Entry 7TL8 (X-ray diffraction, 1.95 A resolution); this record covers chains A and B.

[Chain A]
Molecule: 2,3-bisphosphoglycerate-independent phosphoglycerate mutase
Organism: Staphylococcus aureus
Notes: EC 5.4.2.12
UniProt: W8U5L7 (W8U5L7_STAAU); residue numbers follow UniProt; this construct covers 1-505
Amino-acid sequence (511 residues; numbered 1 to 511; the number before each row is that of its first residue):
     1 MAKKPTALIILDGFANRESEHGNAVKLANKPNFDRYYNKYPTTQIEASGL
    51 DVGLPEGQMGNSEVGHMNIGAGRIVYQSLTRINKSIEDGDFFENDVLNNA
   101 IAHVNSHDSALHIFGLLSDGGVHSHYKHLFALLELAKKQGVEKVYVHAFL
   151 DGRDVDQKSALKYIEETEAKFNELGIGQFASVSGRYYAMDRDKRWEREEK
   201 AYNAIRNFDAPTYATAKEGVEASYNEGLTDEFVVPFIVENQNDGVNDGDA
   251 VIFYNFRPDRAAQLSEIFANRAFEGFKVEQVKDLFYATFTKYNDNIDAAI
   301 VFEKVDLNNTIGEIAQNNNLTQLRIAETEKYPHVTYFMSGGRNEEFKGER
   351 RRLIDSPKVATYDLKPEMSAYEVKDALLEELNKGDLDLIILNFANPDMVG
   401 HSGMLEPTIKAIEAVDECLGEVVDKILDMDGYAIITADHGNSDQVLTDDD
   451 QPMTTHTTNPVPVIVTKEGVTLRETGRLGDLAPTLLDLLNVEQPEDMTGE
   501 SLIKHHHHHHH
Not modelled in the structure: 109-110, 206, 246-250, 271-279, 506-511
Differences from the reference sequence: expression tag (506-511)
Metal / ion sites: Mn2+ site 1: Asp-12, Ser-62, Asp-438, His-439; Mn2+ site 2: Asp-397, His-401, His-456
Reported in the primary citation:
  - Mn2+ coordination: Asp-12, Ser-62, Asp-397, His-401, Asp-438, His-439, His-456
  - catalytic residues: Ser-62 (citing earlier work)

[Chain B]
Molecule: Peptide Sa-D3
Amino-acid sequence (15 residues; numbered 1 to 15; the number before each row is that of its first residue):
     1 XYQVTVWWAXPWEDC
Modified residues: ACE (acetyl group) at position 1; Tyr-2 (D-tyrosine; DTY); 5JP (N-methyl-L-serine) at position 10
Covalent attachments: covalent link ACE_1/Cys-15

[How chain A and chain B interact]
Contacting residue pairs (39):
  Leu-54(A) / Trp-12(B)  hydrophobic
  Gln-58(A) / Trp-12(B)
  Asn-61(A) / Trp-12(B)
  Glu-63(A) / Pro-11(B)
  Glu-63(A) / Trp-12(B)
  Val-64(A) / Trp-12(B)  hydrophobic
  Met-67(A) / Trp-7(B)  hydrophobic
  Val-75(A) / Trp-7(B)  hydrophobic
  Gln-77(A) / Trp-7(B)  hydrogen bond (side chain-backbone)
  Gln-77(A) / Trp-8(B)
  Gln-77(A) / 5JP_10(B)
  Gln-77(A) / Trp-12(B)
  Ser-78(A) / Trp-8(B)  hydrogen bond (side chain-backbone)
  Val-122(A) / 5JP_10(B)
  Val-122(A) / Glu-13(B)
  His-123(A) / Asp-14(B)  salt bridge
  Arg-191(A) / Val-4(B)
  Arg-191(A) / Asp-14(B)  salt bridge
  Arg-191(A) / Cys-15(B)
  Phe-256(A) / Trp-8(B)
  Arg-257(A) / Thr-5(B)  hydrogen bond
  Arg-257(A) / Ala-9(B)  hydrogen bond (side chain-backbone)
  Arg-257(A) / 5JP_10(B)  hydrogen bond (side chain-backbone)
  Arg-257(A) / Glu-13(B)  hydrogen bond (side chain-backbone)
  Arg-257(A) / Asp-14(B)  salt bridge
  Pro-258(A) / Trp-8(B)  hydrophobic
  Asp-259(A) / Val-4(B)
  Arg-260(A) / Asp-14(B)  salt bridge
  Thr-290(A) / Trp-8(B)
  Lys-291(A) / Trp-8(B)
  Lys-304(A) / Trp-8(B)
  Val-305(A) / Trp-7(B)
  Pro-332(A) / Tyr-2(B)
  Tyr-336(A) / Tyr-2(B)
  Tyr-336(A) / Trp-7(B)
  Phe-337(A) / Tyr-2(B)
  Phe-337(A) / Trp-7(B)  hydrophobic
  Phe-337(A) / Pro-11(B)  hydrophobic
  Gly-341(A) / Trp-7(B)
Also at the interface, not in a pair above, chain A (30 interface residues in all): Arg-153, Arg-185, Leu-307, Gly-340, Asn-343
Also at the interface, not in a pair above, chain B (13 interface residues in all): ACE_1
From the paper, about this interface:
  - interface residues, chain A: Gln-77(A), Arg-185(A), Arg-191(A), Arg-257(A), Arg-260(A)
  - interface residues, chain B: Trp-7(B)

[In short]
30 residues of chain A face 13 of chain B across their interface; the contacts include 6 hydrogen bonds and 4
salt bridges. Polar contacts include His-123(A)/Asp-14(B), Arg-191(A)/Asp-14(B) and Arg-257(A)/Asp-14(B).
Asp-12(A), Ser-62(A), Asp-438(A) and His-439(A) form the Mn2+ site 1. The paper reports the catalytic residue
Ser-62(A); interface residues Gln-77(A), Arg-185(A) and Trp-7(B) among others.
Chain A is 2,3-bisphosphoglycerate-independent phosphoglycerate mutase (Staphylococcus aureus) and chain B is
Peptide Sa-D3; the structure, 1.95A resolution structure of independent phosphoglycerate mutase from S. aureus
in complex with a macrocyclic peptide ..., was determined by X-ray diffraction, deposited together with 7TL7.
